8W4F - chains C and E of the 6 polymer chains in the assembly; structure by electron microscopy, 4.20 A resolution (low resolution: residue-level contacts below are approximate; hydrogen-bond / salt-bridge calls are withheld).

[Chain C]
Name: Spike glycoprotein
Source organism: Severe acute respiratory syndrome coronavirus 2
UniProt: P0DTC2 (SPIKE_SARS2); numbering as in UniProt (aligned over 27-1146)
Chain sequence (1120 residues; row label = number of the first residue in the row):
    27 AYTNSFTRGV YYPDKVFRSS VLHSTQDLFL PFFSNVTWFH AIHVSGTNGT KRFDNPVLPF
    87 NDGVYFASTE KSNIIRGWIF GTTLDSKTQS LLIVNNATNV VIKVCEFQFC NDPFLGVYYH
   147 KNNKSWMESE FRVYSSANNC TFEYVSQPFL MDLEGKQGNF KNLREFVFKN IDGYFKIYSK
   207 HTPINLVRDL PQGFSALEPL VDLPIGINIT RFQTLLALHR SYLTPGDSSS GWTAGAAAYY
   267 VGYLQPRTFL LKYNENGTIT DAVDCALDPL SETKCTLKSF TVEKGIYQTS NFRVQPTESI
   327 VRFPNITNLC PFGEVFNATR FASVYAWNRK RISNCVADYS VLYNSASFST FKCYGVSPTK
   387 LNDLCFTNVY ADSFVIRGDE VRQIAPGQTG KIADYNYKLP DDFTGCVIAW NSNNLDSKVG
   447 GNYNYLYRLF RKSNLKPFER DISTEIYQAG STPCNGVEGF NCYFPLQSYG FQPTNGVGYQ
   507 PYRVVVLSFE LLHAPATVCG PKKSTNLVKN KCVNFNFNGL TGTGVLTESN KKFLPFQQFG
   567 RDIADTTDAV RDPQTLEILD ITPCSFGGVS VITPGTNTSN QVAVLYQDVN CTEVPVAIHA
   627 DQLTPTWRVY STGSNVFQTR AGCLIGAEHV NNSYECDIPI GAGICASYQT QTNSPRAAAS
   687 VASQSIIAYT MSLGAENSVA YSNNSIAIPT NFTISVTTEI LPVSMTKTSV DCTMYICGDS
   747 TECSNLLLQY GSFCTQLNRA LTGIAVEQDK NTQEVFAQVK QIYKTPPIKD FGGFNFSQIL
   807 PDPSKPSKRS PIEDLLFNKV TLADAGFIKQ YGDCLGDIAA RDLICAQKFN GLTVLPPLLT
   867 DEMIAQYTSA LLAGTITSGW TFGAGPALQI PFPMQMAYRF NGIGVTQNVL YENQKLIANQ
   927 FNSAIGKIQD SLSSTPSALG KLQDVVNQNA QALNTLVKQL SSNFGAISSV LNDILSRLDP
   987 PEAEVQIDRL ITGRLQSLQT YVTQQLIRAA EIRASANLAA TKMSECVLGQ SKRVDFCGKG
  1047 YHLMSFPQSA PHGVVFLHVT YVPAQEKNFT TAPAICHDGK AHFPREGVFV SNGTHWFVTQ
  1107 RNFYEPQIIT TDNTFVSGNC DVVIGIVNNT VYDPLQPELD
Sequence notes: engineered mutation Ala683 (Arg in P0DTC2), Ala685 (Arg in P0DTC2), Pro817 (Phe in P0DTC2), Pro892 (Ala in P0DTC2), Pro899 (Ala in P0DTC2), Pro942 (Ala in P0DTC2), Pro986 (Lys in P0DTC2), Pro987 (Val in P0DTC2)
UniProt features mapped onto this chain:
  - region: Asn280 to Cys301 (Putative superantigen), Arg403 to Asp405 (Integrin-binding motif), Asn448 to Phe456 (Immunodominant HLA epitope recognized by the CD8+), Pro681, Arg682, Ala684 (Putative superantigen), Ser816 to Tyr837 (Fusion peptide 1), Lys835 to Phe855 (Fusion peptide 2)
  - site: Arg815, Ser816 (Cleavage)
  - glycosylation: Asn61 (N-linked (GlcNAc...) (hybrid) asparagine), Asn74 (N-linked (GlcNAc...) (complex) asparagine), Asn122 (N-linked (GlcNAc...) (hybrid) asparagine), Asn149 (N-linked (GlcNAc...) (complex) asparagine), Asn165 (N-linked (GlcNAc...) (complex) asparagine), Asn234 (N-linked (GlcNAc...) (high mannose) asparagine), Asn282 (N-linked (GlcNAc...) (complex) asparagine), Thr323 (O-linked (GalNAc) threonine), Ser325 (O-linked (HexNAc...) serine), Asn331 (N-linked (GlcNAc...) (complex) asparagine), Asn343 (N-linked (GlcNAc...) (complex) asparagine), Asn603 (N-linked (GlcNAc...) (hybrid) asparagine), Asn616 (N-linked (GlcNAc...) (complex) asparagine), Asn657 (N-linked (GlcNAc...) (complex) asparagine), Thr676 (O-linked (GlcNAc...) threonine), Thr678 (O-linked (GlcNAc...) threonine), Asn709 (N-linked (GlcNAc...) (high mannose) asparagine), Asn717 (N-linked (GlcNAc...) (hybrid) asparagine), Asn801 (N-linked (GlcNAc...) (hybrid) asparagine), Asn1074 (N-linked (GlcNAc...) (hybrid) asparagine) and 2 more in UniProt
  - natural variant: Gln52 (Q52H: In strain: Omicron/EG.5.1), Ala67 (A67V: In strain: Eta/B.1.525, Omicron/BA.1), His69 to Val70 (deletion: In strain: Alpha/B.1.1.7, Eta/B.1.525 and 5 more), Gly75 (G75V: In strain: Lambda/C.37), Thr76 (T76I: In strain: Lambda/C.37), Asp80 (D80A: In strain: Beta/B.1.351), Val83 (V83A: In strain: Omicron/XBB.1.5, Omicron/EG.5.1), Thr95 (T95I: In strain: Iota/B.1.526, Mu/B.1.621 and 2 more), Arg102 (R102I: In strain: A23.1), Asp138 (D138Y: In strain: Gamma/P.1), Gly142 to Tyr145 (sequence variant, change not given here; In strain: Omicron/BA.1), Gly142 (G142D: In strain: Kappa/B.1.617.1, Omicron/BA.2 and 7 more), 74 further natural variant entries in UniProt
  - mutagenesis: His69 to Val70 (Increased incorporation of cleaved spike into virions), Asn121 (N121Q: Partial loss of biliverdin affinity), Arg190 (R190K: Partial loss of biliverdin affinity), Asn234 (N234Q: Increased resistance to neutralizing antibodies), Asn331 (N331Q: Reduced viral infectivity), Asn343 (N343Q: Reduced viral infectivity), Leu452 (L452R: Increased resistance to neutralizing antibodies. Decreases HLA binding to NF9 epitope. Increased binding affinity to human ACE2), Tyr453 (Y453F: Decreased HLA binding to NF9 epitope. Increased binding affinity to human ACE2), Ala475 (A475V: Increased resistance to neutralizing antibodies), Val483 (V483A: Increased resistance to neutralizing antibodies), Glu484 (E484D: Increased replication in human TMEM106B overexpressing cells), Phe490 (F490L: Increased resistance to neutralizing antibodies and human covalescent sera neutralization), 13 further mutagenesis entries in UniProt
Disulfide bonds: Cys131-Cys166, Cys291-Cys301, Cys336-Cys361, Cys379-Cys432, Cys391-Cys525, Cys480-Cys488, Cys538-Cys590, Cys617-Cys649, Cys662-Cys671, Cys738-Cys760, Cys743-Cys749, Cys1032-Cys1043, Cys1082-Cys1126

[Chain E]
Name: Tribody
Source organism: synthetic construct
Chain sequence (197 residues; each row starts with the number of its first residue):
     1 QVQLVESGGG LVQAGGSLRL SCAASGIIFG RNAMGWYRQA PGKERELVAG ITRRGSITYY
    61 ADSVKGRFTI SRDNAKNTVY LQMNSLKPED TAVYYCAADP ASPAPGDYWG QGTQVTVSSG
   121 AGGSGGSSGS DGASGSRVTA FSNMDDMLQK AHLVIEGTFI YLRDSTEFFI RVRDGWKKLQ
   181 LGELIPIPAD SPPPPAL

[Chain C / chain E interface]
Contacting residue pairs (50):
  Thr333(C) - Glu44(E)
  Phe342(C) - Gln39(E)
  Phe342(C) - Arg45(E)
  Phe342(C) - Tyr95(E)
  Phe342(C) - Ala104(E)
  Phe342(C) - Pro105(E)
  Phe342(C) - Asp107(E)
  Phe342(C) - Tyr108(E)
  Asn343(C) - Tyr108(E)
  Asn343(C) - Ser128(E)
  Val362(C) - Glu44(E)
  Asp364(C) - Arg45(E)
  Asp364(C) - Pro105(E)
  Val367(C) - Arg45(E)
  Val367(C) - Ser102(E)
  Val367(C) - Pro103(E)
  Val367(C) - Ala104(E)
  Val367(C) - Pro105(E)
  Leu368(C) - Ala104(E)
  Leu368(C) - Pro105(E)
  Asn370(C) - Ala101(E)
  Asn370(C) - Ser102(E)
  Ser371(C) - Ser102(E)
  Ser371(C) - Ala104(E)
  Ser373(C) - Gln1(E)
  Phe374(C) - Ala104(E)
  Phe374(C) - Gly106(E)
  Phe374(C) - Asp107(E)
  Trp436(C) - Gly106(E)
  Trp436(C) - Asp107(E)
  Asn439(C) - Ser136(E)
  Asn439(C) - Val138(E)
  Asn439(C) - Thr139(E)
  Asn440(C) - Arg163(E)
  Asp442(C) - Gln149(E)
  Asp442(C) - Lys150(E)
  Asp442(C) - Ile155(E)
  Ser443(C) - Gln149(E)
  Ser443(C) - Leu153(E)
  Lys444(C) - His152(E)
  Lys444(C) - Leu153(E)
  Gly447(C) - Leu153(E)
  Gln498(C) - Val154(E)
  Gln498(C) - Ile155(E)
  Pro499(C) - Ile155(E)
  Pro499(C) - Gly157(E)
  Thr500(C) - Val138(E)
  Thr500(C) - Gly157(E)
  Asn501(C) - Glu156(E)
  Pro527(C) - Glu44(E)
Also at the interface, not in a pair above, chain C (29 interface residues in all): Leu335, Phe338, Val341, Tyr365, Ile434, Leu441
Also at the interface, not in a pair above, chain E (28 interface residues in all): Lys43, Ala140

[Summary]
29 residues of chain C face 28 of chain E across their interface. From UniProt: 25 mutagenesis sites on chain
C.
Here chain C is Spike glycoprotein (Severe acute respiratory syndrome coronavirus 2) and chain E is Tribody
(synthetic construct). Entry 8W4F (SARS-CoV-2 spike protein in complex with a trivalent nanobody) was
determined by electron microscopy.
